PDB entry 1FOD | X-ray diffraction, 2.60 A resolution | chains 2 and 3 of the 4 polymer chains in the assembly

[Chain 2]
Name: Foot and mouth disease virus
Organism: Foot-and-mouth disease virus
UniProt: Q84771 (Q84771_9PICO); residues 1-218 here correspond to UniProt positions 70-287 (UniProt number = residue number + 69)
Sequence (218 residues; row label = number of the first residue in the row):
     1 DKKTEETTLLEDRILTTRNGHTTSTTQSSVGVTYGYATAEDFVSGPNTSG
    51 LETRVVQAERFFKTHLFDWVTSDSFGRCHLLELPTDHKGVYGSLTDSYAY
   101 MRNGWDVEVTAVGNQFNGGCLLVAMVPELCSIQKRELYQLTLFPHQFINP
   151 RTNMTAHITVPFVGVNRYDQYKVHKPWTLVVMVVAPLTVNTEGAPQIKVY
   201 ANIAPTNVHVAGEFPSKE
Not modelled in the structure: 1-4
Differences from the reference sequence: conflict Cys130 (Tyr416 in Q84771)

[Chain 3]
Name: Foot and mouth disease virus
Organism: Foot-and-mouth disease virus
UniProt: Q84771 (Q84771_9PICO); residues 1-220 here correspond to UniProt positions 288-507 (UniProt number = residue number + 287)
Sequence (220 residues; numbered 1 to 220; the number before each row is that of its first residue):
     1 GIFPVACSDGYGGLVTTDPKTADPVYGKVFNPPRNQLPGRFTNLLDVAEA
    51 CPTFLRFEGGVPYVTTKTDSDRVLAQFDMSLAAKHMSNTFLAGLAQYYTQ
   101 YSGTINLHFMFTGPTDAKARYMVAYAPPGMEPPKTPEAAAHCIHAEWDTG
   151 LNSKFTFSIPYLSAADYTYTASDVAETTNVQGWVCLFQITHGKADGDALV
   201 VLASAGKDFELRLPVDARAE
Differences from the reference sequence: conflict His85 (Gln589 in Q84771), Thr168 (Ala672 in Q84771), Asp173 (Gly677 in Q84771)

[Chain 2 / chain 3 interface]
Pairs across the interface - 47 pairs, chain 2 then chain 3:
  Pro46(2) - Asp166(3)
  Asn47(2) - Tyr161(3)
  Asn47(2) - Leu162(3)
  Asn47(2) - Ser163(3)  hydrogen bond (side chain-backbone)
  Asn47(2) - Ala164(3)  hydrogen bond (side chain-backbone)
  Asn47(2) - Ala165(3)
  Asn47(2) - Asp166(3)
  Thr48(2) - Tyr161(3)
  Thr48(2) - Leu162(3)
  Ser49(2) - Tyr161(3)  hydrogen bond (side chain-backbone)
  Leu51(2) - Pro160(3)  hydrophobic
  Asp96(2) - Met130(3)
  Ala99(2) - Pro127(3)  hydrophobic
  Ala99(2) - Pro128(3)
  Tyr100(2) - Pro128(3)
  Tyr100(2) - Leu162(3)
  Tyr100(2) - Ser163(3)
  Tyr100(2) - Ala164(3)
  Asn166(2) - Ala164(3)
  Asn166(2) - Ala165(3)
  Arg167(2) - Ala164(3)
  Arg167(2) - Asp166(3)  salt bridge
  Tyr168(2) - Ala164(3)
  Gln170(2) - Ala164(3)
  Gln170(2) - Thr177(3)  hydrogen bond
  Lys172(2) - Gly129(3)  hydrogen bond (side chain-backbone)
  Gly212(2) - Pro127(3)
  Glu213(2) - Pro127(3)
  Glu213(2) - His141(3)
  Glu213(2) - Cys142(3)
  Glu213(2) - Ile143(3)
  Phe214(2) - Pro127(3)
  Phe214(2) - Pro128(3)
  Phe214(2) - Gly129(3)
  Phe214(2) - Met130(3)  hydrophobic
  Phe214(2) - His141(3)
  Pro215(2) - Met130(3)
  Pro215(2) - Glu131(3)
  Pro215(2) - Pro133(3)  hydrophobic
  Pro215(2) - Ala138(3)
  Pro215(2) - Cys142(3)
  Ser216(2) - Ala138(3)  hydrogen bond (backbone-backbone)
  Ser216(2) - His141(3)  hydrogen bond
  Glu218(2) - Thr135(3)
  Glu218(2) - Glu137(3)
  Glu218(2) - Ala138(3)
  Glu218(2) - His141(3)  salt bridge
Also at the interface, not in a pair above, chain 2 (21 interface residues in all): Ala211, Lys217
Also at the interface, not in a pair above, chain 3 (21 interface residues in all): Gln181

[In short]
The chain 2/chain 3 interface involves 21 residues from each chain, with 7 hydrogen bonds and 2 salt bridges.
Polar pairs include Arg167(2)-Asp166(3), Glu218(2)-His141(3) and Asn47(2)-Ser163(3).
Here chain 2 is Foot and mouth disease virus and chain 3 is Foot and mouth disease virus, both from
Foot-and-mouth disease virus. Entry 1FOD (Structure of a major immunogenic site on foot-and-mouth disease
virus) was determined by X-ray diffraction.
